Entry 7VC7 (X-ray diffraction, 3.08 A resolution); this record covers chain A.

# Chain A
Name: xylan 1,4-beta-xylosidase
Organism: Phanerochaete chrysosporium
Notes: EC 3.2.1.37
Chain sequence (743 residues; row label = number of the first residue in the row):
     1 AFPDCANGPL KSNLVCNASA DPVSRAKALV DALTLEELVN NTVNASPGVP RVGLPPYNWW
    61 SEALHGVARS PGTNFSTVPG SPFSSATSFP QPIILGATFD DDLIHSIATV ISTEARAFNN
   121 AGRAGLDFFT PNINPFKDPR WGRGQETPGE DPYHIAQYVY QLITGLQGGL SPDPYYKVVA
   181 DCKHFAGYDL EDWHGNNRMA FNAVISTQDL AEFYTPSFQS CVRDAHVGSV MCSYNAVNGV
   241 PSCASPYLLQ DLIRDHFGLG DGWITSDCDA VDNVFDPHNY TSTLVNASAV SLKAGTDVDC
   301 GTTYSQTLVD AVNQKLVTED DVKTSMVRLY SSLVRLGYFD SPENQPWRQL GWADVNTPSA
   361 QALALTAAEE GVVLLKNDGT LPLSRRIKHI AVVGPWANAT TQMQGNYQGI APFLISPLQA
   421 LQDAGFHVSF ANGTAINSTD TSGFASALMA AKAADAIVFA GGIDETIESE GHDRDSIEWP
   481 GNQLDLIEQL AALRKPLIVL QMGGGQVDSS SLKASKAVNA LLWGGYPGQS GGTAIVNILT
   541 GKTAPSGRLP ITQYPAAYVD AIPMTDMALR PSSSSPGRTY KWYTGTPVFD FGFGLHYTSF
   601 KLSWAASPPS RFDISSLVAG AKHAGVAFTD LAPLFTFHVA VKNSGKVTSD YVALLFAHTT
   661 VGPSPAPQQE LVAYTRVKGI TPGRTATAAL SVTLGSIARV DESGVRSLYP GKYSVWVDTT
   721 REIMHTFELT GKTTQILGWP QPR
Disulfides: C5-C16, C182-C221, C232-C243, C268-C300
Glycans and other covalent adducts: N-acetylglucosamine (NAG) linked to N17, N40, N74, N279, N398, N432, N437
Residues lining bound ligands: beta-D-xylopyranose (XYP): W60, E62, F129, R143, K183, H184, R198, M231, Y234, D267, C268, Y407, E470
Reported in the primary citation:
  - catalytic residues: D267, E470 (proposed by the authors, not directly observed)
  - binding site for beta-D-xylopyranose: W60, E62, F129, R143, K183, H184, D267, Y407

# In short
Ligands of chain A: beta-D-xylopyranose. N-acetylglucosamine is covalently linked to N17, N40, N74, N279, N398
and N432 and 1 more. From the paper: catalytic residues D267 and E470; a binding site for beta-D-xylopyranose
at W60, E62 and F129 among others.
Chain A is xylan 1,4-beta-xylosidase (Phanerochaete chrysosporium); the structure, The structure of
beta-xylosidase from Phanerochaete chrysosporium(PcBxl3), was determined by X-ray diffraction together with
7VC6 from the same study.
